1JJ2 - chains 0 and X of the 30 polymer chains in the assembly; structure by X-ray diffraction, 2.40 A resolution.

[Chain 0]
Molecule: 23S RRNA
Organism: Haloarcula marismortui
Sequence (2922 nucleotides; row label = number of the first residue in the row):
     2 UUGGCUACUAUGCCAGCUGGUGGAUUGCUCGGCUCAGGCGCUGAUGAAGG
    52 ACGUGCCAAGCUGCGAUAAGCCAUGGGGAGCCGCACGGAGGCGAAGAACC
   102 AUGGAUUUCCGAAUGAGAAUCUCUCUAACAAUUGCUUCGCGCAAUGAGGA
   152 ACCCCGAGAACUGAAACAUCUCAGUAUCGGGAGGAACAGAAAACGCAAUG
   202 UGAUGUCGUUAGUAACCGCGAGUGAACGCGAUACAGCCCAAACCGAAGCC
   252 CUCACGGGCAAUGUGGUGUCAGGGCUACCUCUCAUCAGCCGACCGUCUCG
   302 ACGAAGUCUCUUGGAACAGAGCGUGAUACAGGGUGACAACCCCGUACUCG
   352 AGACCAGUACGACGUGCGGUAGUGCCAGAGUAGCGGGGGUUGGAUAUCCC
   402 UCGCGAAUAACGCAGGCAUCGACUGCGAAGGCUAAACACAACCUGAGACC
   452 GAUAGUGAACAAGUAGUGUGAACGAACGCUGCAAAGUACCCUCAGAAGGG
   502 AGGCGAAAUAGAGCAUGAAAUCAGUUGGCGAUCGAGCGACAGGGCAUACA
   552 AGGUCCCUCGACGAAUGACCGACGCGCGAGCGUCCAGUAAGACUCACGGG
   602 AAGCCGAUGUUCUGUCGUACGUUUUGAAAAACGAGCCAGGGAGUGUGUCU
   652 GCAUGGCAAGUCUAACCGGAGUAUCCGGGGAGGCACAGGGAAACCGACAU
   702 GGCCGCAGGGCUUUGCCCGAGGGCCGCCGUCUUCAAGGGCGGGGAGCCAU
   752 GUGGACACGACCCGAAUCCGGACGAUCUACGCAUGGACAAGAUGAAGCGU
   802 GCCGAAAGGCACGUGGAAGUCUGUUAGAGUUGGUGUCCUACAAUACCCUC
   852 UCGUGAUCUAUGUGUAGGGGUGAAAGGCCCAUCGAGUCCGGCAACAGCUG
   902 GUUCCAAUCGAAACAUGUCGAAGCAUGACCUCCGCCGAGGUAGUCUGUGA
   952 GGUAGAGCGACCGAUUGGUGUGUCCGCCUCCGAGAGGAGUCGGCACACCU
  1002 GUCAAACUCCAAACUUACAGACGCCGUUUGACGCGGGGAUUCCGGUGCGC
  1052 GGGGUAAGCCUGUGUACCAGGAGGGGAACAACCCAGAGAUAGGUUAAGGU
  1102 CCCCAAGUGUGGAUUAAGUGUAAUCCUCUGAAGGUGGUCUCGAGCCCUAG
  1152 ACAGCCGGGAGGUGAGCUUAGAAGCAGCUACCCUCUAAGAAAAGCGUAAC
  1202 AGCUUACCGGCCGAGGUUUGAGGCGCCCAAAAUGAUCGGGACUCAAAUCC
  1252 ACCACCGAGACCUGUCCGUACCACUCAUACUGGUAAUCGAGUAGAUUGGC
  1302 GCUCUAAUUGGAUGGAAGUAGGGGUGAAAACUCCUAUGGACCGAUUAGUG
  1352 ACGAAAAUCCUGGCCAUAGUAGCAGCGAUAGUCGGGUGAGAACCCCGACG
  1402 GCCUAAUGGAUAAGGGUUCCUCAGCACUGCUGAUCAGCUGAGGGUUAGCC
  1452 GGUCCUAAGUCAUACCGCAACUCGACUAUGACGAAAUGGGAAACGGGUUA
  1502 AUAUUCCCGUGCCACUAUGCAGUGAAAGUUGACGCCCUGGGGUCGAUCAC
  1552 GCUGGGCAUUCGCCCAGUCGAACCGUCCAACUCCGUGGAAGCCGUAAUGG
  1602 CAGGAAGCGGACGAACGGCGGCAUAGGGAAACGUGAUUCAACCUGGGGCC
  1652 CAUGAAAAGACGAGCAUAGUGUCCGUACCGAGAACCGACACAGGUGUCCA
  1702 UGGCGGCGAAAGCCAAGGCCUGUCGGGAGCAACCAACGUUAGGGAAUUCG
  1752 GCAAGUUAGUCCCGUACCUUCGGAAGAAGGGAUGCCUGCUCCGGAACGGA
  1802 GCAGGUCGCAGUGACUCGGAAGCUCGGACUGUCUAGUAACAACAUAGGUG
  1852 ACCGCAAAUCCGCAAGGACUCGUACGGUCACUGAAUCCUGCCCAGUGCAG
  1902 GUAUCUGAACACCUCGUACAAGAGGACGAAGGACCUGUCAACGGCGGGGG
  1952 UAACUAUGACCCUCUUAAGGUAGCGUAGUACCUUGCCGCAUCAGUAGCGG
  2002 CUUGCAUGAAUGGAUUAACCAGAGCUUCACUGUCCCAACGUUGGGCCCGG
  2052 UGAACUGUACAUUCCAGUGCGGAGUCUGGAGACACCCAGGGGGAAGCGAA
  2102 GACCCUAUGGAGCUUUACUGCAGGCUGUCGCUGAGACGUGGUCGCCGAUG
  2152 UGCAGCAUAGGUAGGAGACACUACACAGGUACCCGCGCUAGCGGGCCACC
  2202 GAGUCAACAGUGAAAUACUACCCGUCGGUGACUGCGACUCUCACUCCGGG
  2252 AGGAGGACACCGAUAGCCGGGCAGUUUGACUGGGGCGGUACGCGCUCGAA
  2302 AAGAUAUCGAGCGCGCCCUAUGGCUAUCUCAGCCGGGACAGAGACCCGGC
  2352 GAAGAGUGCAAGAGCAAAAGAUAGCUUGACAGUGUUCUUCCCAACGAGGA
  2402 ACGCUGACGCGAAAGCGUGGUCUAGCGAACCAAUUAGCCUGCUUGAUGCG
  2452 GGCAAUUGAUGACAGAAAAGCUACCCUAGGGAUAACAGAGUCGUCACUCG
  2502 CAAGAGCACAUAUCGACCGAGUGGCUUGCUACCUCGAUGUCGGUUCCCUC
  2552 CAUCCUGCCCGUGCAGAAGCGGGCAAGGGUGAGGUUGUUCGCCUAUUAAA
  2602 GGAGGUCGUGAGCUGGGUUUAGACCGUCGUGAGACAGGUCGGCUGCUAUC
  2652 UACUGGGUGUGUAAUGGUGUCUGACAAGAACGACCGUAUAGUACGAGAGG
  2702 AACUACGGUUGGUGGCCACUGGUGUACCGGUUGUUCGAGAGAGCACGUGC
  2752 CGGGUAGCCACGCCACACGGGGUAAGAGCUGAACGCAUCUAAGCUCGAAA
  2802 CCCACUUGGAAAAGAGACACCGCCGAGGUCCCGCGUACAAGACGCGGUCG
  2852 AUAGACUCGGGGUGUGCGCGUCGAGGUAACGAGACGUUAAGCCCACGAGC
  2902 ACUAACAGACCAAAGCCAUCAU
Not modelled in the structure: 2-9, 126-127, 715, 971-998, 1560, 1952-1963, 2137-2236, 2339-2343, 2665-2666, 2915-2923
Differences from the reference sequence: conflict C560 (U3155 in 3377779)
Metal / ion sites: Mg2+ site 1 near G28 (its only coordinating residue here); Na+ site 1: C40, A442, C443; Na+ site 2: G56, A59, G61; Na+ site 3 near U108 (its only coordinating residue here); Mg2+ site 2 near U115 (its only coordinating residue here); Na+ site 4: C141, G142; Na+ site 5 near U146 (its only coordinating residue here); Mg2+ site 3: C162, U2276; K+ site 1: C162, U163, U172; Mg2+ site 4: A165, A167, C168; Na+ site 6: A165, A166, A167; Mg2+ site 5: A166, G219; 62 more Na+ sites not listed; 98 more Mg2+ sites not listed; 1 more K+ sites not listed
Reported in the primary citation:
  - contacts within the chain: G77-C100, G78-A99, A80-G94, C82-A99, C82-G92, G81-C93, A95-A96 (hydrogen bond), A80-G97, G79-A98, A80-A98 (pi stacking), G81-A98, C93-A98, A1318-C1343 (hydrophobic contact)

[Chain X]
Molecule: Ribosomal protein L32E
Organism: Haloarcula marismortui
UniProt: P12736 (RL32_HALMA); residues 1-240 here = UniProt positions 1-240
Chain sequence (240 residues; row label = number of the first residue in the row):
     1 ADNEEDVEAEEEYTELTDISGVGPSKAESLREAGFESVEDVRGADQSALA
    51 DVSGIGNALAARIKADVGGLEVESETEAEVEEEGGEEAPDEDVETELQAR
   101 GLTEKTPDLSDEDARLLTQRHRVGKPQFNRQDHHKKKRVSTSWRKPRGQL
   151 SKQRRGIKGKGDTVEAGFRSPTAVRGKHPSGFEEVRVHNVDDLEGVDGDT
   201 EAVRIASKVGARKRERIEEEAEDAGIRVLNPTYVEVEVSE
Not modelled in the structure: 1-94, 237-240
Metal / ion sites: Mg2+: His133, Lys136, Val139

[How chain 0 and chain X interact]
Pairs across the interface (170; chain 0 residue first):
  G320(0) - Arg212(X)  hydrogen bond to the sugar
  A521(0) - Lys137(X)  salt bridge to the phosphate
  U522(0) - Lys137(X)  salt bridge to the phosphate
  G537(0) - Lys135(X)  hydrogen bond to the sugar
  G537(0) - Lys160(X)  sugar contact
  C538(0) - His134(X)  salt bridge to the phosphate
  C538(0) - Lys135(X)  salt bridge to the phosphate
  G539(0) - His134(X)  hydrogen bond to the phosphate
  G539(0) - Gly159(X)  hydrogen bond to the base
  A540(0) - Gln127(X)  hydrogen bond to the phosphate
  A540(0) - Gly159(X)  sugar contact
  A540(0) - Gly161(X)  sugar contact
  C541(0) - Pro126(X)  phosphate contact
  C541(0) - Gln127(X)  hydrogen bond to the phosphate
  A551(0) - Tyr233(X)  phosphate contact
  A552(0) - Arg204(X)  hydrogen bond to the phosphate
  A552(0) - Leu229(X)  sugar contact
  A552(0) - Asn230(X)  sugar contact
  A552(0) - Pro231(X)  phosphate contact
  A552(0) - Tyr233(X)  hydrogen bond to the phosphate
  G553(0) - His178(X)  salt bridge to the phosphate
  G553(0) - Pro179(X)  sugar contact
  G553(0) - Arg204(X)  salt bridge to the phosphate
  G554(0) - His178(X)  salt bridge to the phosphate
  G554(0) - Ser180(X)  phosphate contact
  G554(0) - Arg227(X)  salt bridge to the phosphate
  U555(0) - His121(X)  phosphate contact
  C556(0) - His121(X)  salt bridge to the phosphate
  C594(0) - Arg122(X)  hydrogen bond to the sugar
  U595(0) - Thr118(X)  phosphate contact
  U595(0) - Arg122(X)  salt bridge to the phosphate
  C617(0) - Lys158(X)  hydrogen bond to the sugar
  C617(0) - Gly159(X)  base contact
  G618(0) - Lys158(X)  sugar contact
  G618(0) - Lys160(X)  hydrogen bond to the sugar
  A620(0) - Asp132(X)  hydrogen bond to the sugar
  A620(0) - Lys135(X)  hydrogen bond to the sugar
  A620(0) - Lys152(X)  phosphate contact
  A620(0) - Lys160(X)  salt bridge to the phosphate
  C621(0) - Gln131(X)  hydrogen bond to the phosphate
  C621(0) - Asp132(X)  sugar contact
  C621(0) - Ser151(X)  phosphate contact
  C621(0) - Lys152(X)  salt bridge to the phosphate
  G622(0) - Gln131(X)  hydrogen bond to the phosphate
  G622(0) - Arg147(X)  phosphate contact
  G622(0) - Gly148(X)  hydrogen bond to the phosphate
  G622(0) - Ser151(X)  phosphate contact
  U623(0) - Gly148(X)  phosphate contact
  U623(0) - Gln149(X)  hydrogen bond to the phosphate
  U623(0) - Leu150(X)  base contact
  U624(0) - Leu150(X)  base contact
  U625(0) - Leu150(X)  base contact
  A628(0) - Leu150(X)  sugar contact
  A629(0) - Lys152(X)  salt bridge to the phosphate
  C637(0) - Lys136(X)  salt bridge to the phosphate
  C637(0) - Arg138(X)  salt bridge to the phosphate
  C638(0) - Lys136(X)  phosphate contact
  C638(0) - Lys137(X)  hydrogen bond to the phosphate
  C638(0) - Arg138(X)  salt bridge to the phosphate
  A639(0) - Arg138(X)  phosphate contact
  C905(0) - Arg144(X)  salt bridge to the phosphate
  C906(0) - Trp143(X)  phosphate contact
  C906(0) - Arg144(X)  phosphate contact
  C906(0) - Lys145(X)  hydrogen bond to the phosphate
  C906(0) - Arg147(X)  salt bridge to the phosphate
  A907(0) - Trp143(X)  hydrogen bond to the phosphate
  A907(0) - Lys145(X)  phosphate contact
  A907(0) - Val164(X)  sugar contact
  A908(0) - Glu165(X)  phosphate contact
  A908(0) - Ala166(X)  hydrogen bond to the phosphate
  G1071(0) - Arg154(X)  sugar contact
  G1072(0) - Arg154(X)  salt bridge to the phosphate
  G1072(0) - Arg155(X)  phosphate contact
  A1073(0) - Arg155(X)  sugar contact
  A1073(0) - Gly156(X)  hydrogen bond to the sugar
  A1073(0) - Ile157(X)  phosphate contact
  G1074(0) - Ile157(X)  phosphate contact
  G1074(0) - Lys158(X)  hydrogen bond to the phosphate
  G1075(0) - Lys158(X)  salt bridge to the phosphate
  G1089(0) - Glu165(X)  hydrogen bond to the sugar
  G1089(0) - Gly167(X)  hydrogen bond to the base
  A1090(0) - Gly167(X)  sugar contact
  A1090(0) - Phe168(X)  sugar contact
  U1091(0) - Val123(X)  sugar contact
  G1260(0) - Lys158(X)  base contact
  U1266(0) - Arg115(X)  hydrogen bond to the phosphate
  U1266(0) - Gln119(X)  hydrogen bond to the sugar
  C1267(0) - Glu112(X)  phosphate contact
  C1267(0) - Arg115(X)  salt bridge to the phosphate
  C1267(0) - Leu116(X)  sugar contact
  C1267(0) - Gln119(X)  sugar contact
  C1267(0) - Pro171(X)  sugar contact
  C1268(0) - Ala166(X)  hydrogen bond to the sugar
  C1268(0) - Gly167(X)  base contact
  C1268(0) - Arg169(X)  sugar contact
  C1268(0) - Ser170(X)  sugar contact
  C1268(0) - Pro171(X)  sugar contact
  C1268(0) - Thr172(X)  hydrogen bond to the phosphate
  C1268(0) - Arg175(X)  hydrogen bond to the phosphate
  G1269(0) - Ala166(X)  sugar contact
  G1269(0) - Arg175(X)  salt bridge to the phosphate
  U1293(0) - Gln149(X)  hydrogen bond to the sugar
  U1293(0) - Arg154(X)  sugar contact
  A1294(0) - Gln149(X)  phosphate contact
  G1311(0) - His188(X)  sugar contact
  G1311(0) - Asn189(X)  phosphate contact
  G1311(0) - Lys208(X)  base contact
  G1312(0) - His188(X)  sugar contact
  G1312(0) - Asn189(X)  phosphate contact
  G1312(0) - Lys208(X)  hydrogen bond to the sugar
  G1312(0) - Val209(X)  hydrogen bond to the sugar
  G1312(0) - Lys213(X)  salt bridge to the phosphate
  A1313(0) - Lys208(X)  sugar contact
  A1313(0) - Val209(X)  phosphate contact
  A1313(0) - Gly210(X)  hydrogen bond to the phosphate
  A1313(0) - Lys213(X)  salt bridge to the phosphate
  G1315(0) - Gly210(X)  sugar contact
  G1315(0) - Ala211(X)  hydrogen bond to the phosphate
  G1315(0) - Arg212(X)  hydrogen bond to the base
  G1315(0) - Glu215(X)  hydrogen bond to the base
  G1316(0) - Gly210(X)  phosphate contact
  G1316(0) - Ala211(X)  hydrogen bond to the phosphate
  A1317(0) - Lys208(X)  phosphate contact
  A1318(0) - Lys208(X)  phosphate contact
  G1324(0) - Arg204(X)  base contact
  G1325(0) - Pro179(X)  sugar contact
  U1326(0) - Arg120(X)  phosphate contact
  U1326(0) - Gly176(X)  sugar contact
  U1326(0) - Lys177(X)  sugar contact
  G1327(0) - Arg120(X)  salt bridge to the phosphate
  G1327(0) - Lys125(X)  hydrogen bond to the base
  G1327(0) - Arg169(X)  hydrogen bond to the phosphate
  G1327(0) - Ser170(X)  phosphate contact
  G1327(0) - Arg175(X)  phosphate contact
  G1327(0) - Gly176(X)  hydrogen bond to the phosphate
  A1328(0) - Lys125(X)  phosphate contact
  A1328(0) - Phe128(X)  sugar contact
  A1328(0) - Val164(X)  sugar contact
  A1328(0) - Glu165(X)  base contact
  A1328(0) - Ala166(X)  hydrogen bond to the base
  A1328(0) - Phe168(X)  sugar contact
  A1328(0) - Arg169(X)  salt bridge to the phosphate
  A1328(0) - Ser170(X)  hydrogen bond to the phosphate
  A1328(0) - Arg175(X)  salt bridge to the phosphate
  A1329(0) - Lys125(X)  salt bridge to the phosphate
  A1329(0) - Phe128(X)  phosphate contact
  A1329(0) - Trp143(X)  phosphate contact
  A1329(0) - Val164(X)  sugar contact
  A1330(0) - Ser142(X)  sugar contact
  A1330(0) - Trp143(X)  hydrogen bond to the phosphate
  A1331(0) - Ser142(X)  hydrogen bond to the phosphate
  A1331(0) - Arg144(X)  salt bridge to the phosphate
  U1333(0) - Arg186(X)  hydrogen bond to the phosphate
  U1333(0) - Arg204(X)  sugar contact
  C1334(0) - Arg186(X)  salt bridge to the phosphate
  C1334(0) - Arg204(X)  hydrogen bond to the sugar
  C1334(0) - Ile205(X)  sugar contact
  C1334(0) - Ala206(X)  phosphate contact
  C1334(0) - Ser207(X)  hydrogen bond to the phosphate
  C1334(0) - Asn230(X)  hydrogen bond to the phosphate
  C1335(0) - Ser207(X)  phosphate contact
  C1335(0) - Asn230(X)  hydrogen bond to the phosphate
  C1343(0) - Lys208(X)  hydrogen bond to the base
  G1344(0) - Lys208(X)  sugar contact
  A1356(0) - Arg130(X)  salt bridge to the phosphate
  A1356(0) - Asp132(X)  base contact
  A1356(0) - Lys136(X)  base contact
  A1356(0) - Arg138(X)  hydrogen bond to the base
  A1356(0) - Val139(X)  base contact
  U2059(0) - Lys136(X)  hydrogen bond to the sugar
Also at the interface, not in a pair above, chain 0 (74 interface residues in all): C596, G1290, U1314, A2060
Also at the interface, not in a pair above, chain X (80 interface residues in all): Pro146, Asp162, Val174, Glu184, Arg214, Arg216
Interface features reported in the paper:
  - specific contacts: Lys208(X)-G1315(0)

[Summary]
Chain 0 and chain X form an interface of 74 and 80 residues respectively; the contacts include 53 hydrogen
bonds and 31 salt bridges. Polar pairs include G539(0)-Gly159(X), G1089(0)-Gly167(X) and G1315(0)-Arg212(X).
The authors report a contact between Lys208(X) and G1315(0). The paper reports contacts within the chain
involving G77(0), C100(0) and G78(0) among others.
Chain 0 is 23S RRNA and chain X is Ribosomal protein L32E, both from Haloarcula marismortui; the structure,
Fully Refined Crystal Structure of the Haloarcula marismortui Large Ribosomal Subunit at 2.4 Angstrom
Resolution, was determined by X-ray diffraction.
